8JND - chains B and I of the 19 polymer chains in the assembly; structure by electron microscopy, 3.66 A resolution.

== Chain B ==
Name: Histone H4
Organism: Homo sapiens
UniProtKB: P62805 (H4_HUMAN); residues 0-102 here correspond to UniProt positions 1-103 (UniProt number = residue number + 1)
Chain sequence (106 residues; each row starts with the number of its first residue; numbers below 1 keep their minus sign (Gly-3 is residue -3)):
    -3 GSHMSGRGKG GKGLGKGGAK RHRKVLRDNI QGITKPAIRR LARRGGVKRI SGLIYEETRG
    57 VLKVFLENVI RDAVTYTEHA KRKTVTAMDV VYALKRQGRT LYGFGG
Unresolved in the structure: -3 to 24, 102
Differences from the reference sequence: expression tag (-3 to -1)
Swiss-Prot annotation at these positions:
  - DNA-binding region: Lys16 to Lys20
  - modified residue: Ser1 (N-acetylserine), Arg3 (Asymmetric dimethylarginine), Lys5 (N6-(2-hydroxyisobutyryl)lysine), Lys8 (N6-(2-hydroxyisobutyryl)lysine), Lys12 (N6-(2-hydroxyisobutyryl)lysine), Lys16 (N6-(2-hydroxyisobutyryl)lysine), Lys20 (N6,N6,N6-trimethyllysine), Lys31 (N6-(2-hydroxyisobutyryl)lysine), Lys44 (N6-(2-hydroxyisobutyryl)lysine), Ser47 (Phosphoserine), Tyr51 (Phosphotyrosine), Lys59 (N6-(2-hydroxyisobutyryl)lysine), Lys77 (N6-(2-hydroxyisobutyryl)lysine), Lys79 (N6-(2-hydroxyisobutyryl)lysine), Thr80 (Phosphothreonine), Tyr88 (Phosphotyrosine), Lys91 (N6-(2-hydroxyisobutyryl)lysine)
  - cross-link (Glycyl lysine isopeptide (Lys-Gly)): Lys12 (interchain with G-Cter in SUMO2), Lys20 (interchain with G-Cter in SUMO2), Lys31 (interchain with G-Cter in SUMO2), Lys59 (interchain with G-Cter in SUMO2), Lys79 (interchain with G-Cter in SUMO2), Lys91 (interchain with G-Cter in SUMO2)

== Chain I ==
Molecule: 156-nt DNA strand
Organism: synthetic construct
Sequence (156 nucleotides; row label = number of the first residue in the row):
     1 ATCAGAATCC CGGTGCCGAG GCCGCTCAAT TGGTCGTAGA CAGCTCTAGC ACCGCTTAAA
    61 CGCACGTACG CGCTGTCCCC CGCGTTTTAA CCGCCAAGGG GATTACACCC AAGACACCAG
   121 GCACGAGACA GAAAAAAACA ACGAAAACGG CCACCA

== Chain B / chain I interface ==
Pairs across the interface (11):
  Arg35(B) with DC81(I), salt bridge to the phosphate
  Lys44(B) with DC81(I), phosphate contact
  Arg45(B) with DC80(I), hydrogen bond to the sugar; DC81(I), phosphate contact
  Ile46(B) with DC80(I), sugar contact; DC81(I), hydrogen bond to the phosphate
  Ser47(B) with DC80(I), phosphate contact
  Gly48(B) with DC80(I), hydrogen bond to the phosphate
  Arg78(B) with DG101(I), phosphate contact
  Lys79(B) with DG101(I), hydrogen bond to the phosphate
  Thr80(B) with DG101(I), hydrogen bond to the phosphate
Also at the interface, not in a pair above, chain B (10 interface residues in all): Arg39
Also at the interface, not in a pair above, chain I (5 interface residues in all): DC79, DG100

== Summary ==
10 residues of chain B face 5 of chain I across their interface, with 5 hydrogen bonds and 1 salt bridge.
Polar contacts include Arg45(B)-DC80(I), Ile46(B)-DC81(I) and Gly48(B)-DC80(I). Curated annotation (UniProt)
lists a DNA-binding region on chain B.
Chain B is Histone H4 (Homo sapiens) and chain I is a 156-nt DNA strand (synthetic construct); the structure,
The cryo-EM structure of the nonameric RAD51 ring bound to the nucleosome with the linker DNA ..., was
determined by electron microscopy together with 8JNE, 8JNF, 8XBT, 8XBU and 8XBW from the same study.
